PDB entry 4ZVO | X-ray diffraction, 2.85 A resolution | chains B and C of the 6 polymer chains in the assembly

[Chain B]
Name: Caspase-7
Source organism: Homo sapiens
Notes: EC 3.4.22.60
UniProtKB: P55210 (CASP7_HUMAN); residues 199-303 here = UniProt positions 199-303
Sequence (113 residues; row label = number of the first residue in the row):
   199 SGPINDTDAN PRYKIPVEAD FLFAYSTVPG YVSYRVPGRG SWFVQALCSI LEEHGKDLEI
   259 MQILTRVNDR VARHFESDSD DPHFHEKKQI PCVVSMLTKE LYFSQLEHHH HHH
Unresolved in the structure: 199-210, 304-311
Sequence notes: engineered mutation Val230 (Tyr in P55210), Tyr232 (Trp in P55210), Val234 (Ser in P55210), Asp276 (Gln in P55210); expression tag (304-311)
Curated features (UniProtKB/Swiss-Prot):
  - region: Val226 to Tyr229, Ser231, Arg233, Pro235 to Gly238 (Loop L3), Glu274 to Ile288 (Loop L4)
  - site: Tyr223 (Involved in allosteric regulation)
  - modified residue: Arg233 (Microbial infection: ADP-riboxanated arginine), Ser239 (Phosphoserine)
  - mutagenesis: Asp206 (D206A: Reduced cleavage and activation by initiator caspases. Abolished cleavage and activation by initiator caspases; when associated with A-198), Tyr223 (Y223A/F/W/D/E: Does not significantly affect thiol protease catalytic efficiency), Tyr229 (Y229W: Strongly reduced thiol protease catalytic efficiency), Arg233 (R233A: Abolished ADP-riboxanation by C.violaceum CopC), Ser239 (S239A: Abolished phosphorylation by PAK2; when associated with A-30 and A-173; S239E: Mimics phosphorylation; leading to inactivate thiol protease activity), Cys290 (C290S: Decreased phosphorylation by PAK2; C290T/N: Does not significantly affect thiol protease catalytic activity)
Reported in the primary citation:
  - binding site for Peptide ACE-VAL-GLU-ILE-ASJ: Val230, Tyr232, Asp279, Phe282
  - conformationally variable residues: Phe282

[Chain C]
Name: Caspase-7
Source organism: Homo sapiens
Notes: EC 3.4.22.60
UniProtKB: P55210 (CASP7_HUMAN); residues 301-498 here correspond to UniProt positions 1-198 (UniProt number = residue number - 300)
Sequence (198 residues; numbered 301 to 498; the number before each row is that of its first residue):
   301 MADDQGCIEE QGVEDSANED SVDAKPDRSS FVPSLFSKKK KNVTMRSIKT TRDRVPTYQY
   361 NMNFEKLGKC IIINNKNFDK VTGMGVRNGT DKDAEALFKC FRSLGFDVIV YNDCSCAKMQ
   421 DLLKKASEED HTNAACFACI LLSHGEENVI YGKDGVTPIK DLTAHFRGDR CKTLLEKPKL
   481 FFIQACRGTE LDDGIQAD
Unresolved in the structure: 301-356, 497-498
Curated features (UniProtKB/Swiss-Prot):
  - region: Lys338 to Lys341 (Exosite), Lys376 to Arg387 (Loop L1), Arg487 to Gln496 (Loop L2)
  - active site: His444, Cys486
  - site: Phe336, Ser337 (Cleavage), Met345, Arg346 (Cleavage), Ser347, Ile348 (Cleavage), Arg487 (Involved in allosteric regulation)
  - modified residue: Ala302 (N-acetylalanine), Ser330 (Phosphoserine), Ser337 (Phosphoserine), Thr473 (Phosphothreonine)

[Interface between chain B and chain C]
Pairs across the interface - 13 pairs, chain B then chain C:
  Tyr211(B) with Gln496(C)
  Lys212(B) with Asp493(C); Ile495(C); Gln496(C)
  Ile213(B) with Gly494(C); Ile495(C), hydrogen bond (backbone-backbone)
  Pro214(B) with Asp492(C)
  Val215(B) with Asp492(C), hydrogen bond (backbone-side chain); Gly494(C)
  Glu216(B) with Asp492(C), hydrogen bond (backbone-side chain)
  Tyr229(B) with Arg467(C)
  Arg264(B) with Tyr358(C)
  Arg271(B) with Glu476(C), salt bridge

[Overview]
Chain B and chain C form an interface of 9 and 8 residues respectively; the contacts include 3 hydrogen bonds
and 1 salt bridge. Polar contacts include Arg271(B)-Glu476(C), Val215(B)-Asp492(C) and Glu216(B)-Asp492(C).
The paper reports a binding site for Peptide ACE-VAL-GLU-ILE-ASJ at Val230(B), Tyr232(B) and Asp279(B) among
others; conformational variability at Phe282(B).
Here chain B is Caspase-7 and chain C is Caspase-7, both from Homo sapiens. Entry 4ZVO (Caspase-7 Variant 4
(V4) with reprogrammed substrate specificity due to Y230V/W232Y/S234V/Q276D substitutions bound to VEID
inhibitor) was determined by X-ray diffraction together with 4ZVP, 4ZVQ, 4ZVR, 4ZVS, 4ZVT and 4ZVU from the
same study.
